PDB entry 1SIU | X-ray diffraction, 2.31 A resolution | chain A

Chain A:
Protein: kumamolisin-As
From: Alicyclobacillus sendaiensis
UniProtKB: Q8GB88 (Q8GB88_9BACL); residues 1-364 here correspond to UniProt positions 190-553 (UniProt number = residue number + 189)
Chain sequence (364 residues; row label = number of the first residue in the row):
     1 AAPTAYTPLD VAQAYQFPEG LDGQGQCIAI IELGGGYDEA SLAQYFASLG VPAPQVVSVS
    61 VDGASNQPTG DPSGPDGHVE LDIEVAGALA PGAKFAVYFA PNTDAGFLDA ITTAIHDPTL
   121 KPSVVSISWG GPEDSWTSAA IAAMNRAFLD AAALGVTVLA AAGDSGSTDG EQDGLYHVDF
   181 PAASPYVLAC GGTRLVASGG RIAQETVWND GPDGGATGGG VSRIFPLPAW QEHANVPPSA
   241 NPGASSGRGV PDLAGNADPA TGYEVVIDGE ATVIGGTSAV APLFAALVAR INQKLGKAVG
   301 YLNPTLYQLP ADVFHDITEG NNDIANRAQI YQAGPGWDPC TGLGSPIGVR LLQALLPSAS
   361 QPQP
Not modelled in the structure: 1-3, 359-364
Construct notes: engineered mutation His78 (Glu267 in Q8GB88)
Bound ions: Ca2+: Asp316, Ile317, Gly334, Gly336, Asp338
From the paper describing this entry:
  - mutagenesis - E78H: decreased catalytic activity
  - conformationally variable residues (side-chain flip): His78, Ser278
  - contacts within the chain: His78-Trp129, His78-Ser128 (hydrogen bond)

Overview:
Asp316, Ile317, Gly334, Gly336 and Asp338 coordinate Ca2+. The paper reports that E78H reduces catalytic
activity; conformational variability at His78 and Ser278.
Chain A is kumamolisin-As (Alicyclobacillus sendaiensis); the structure, Kumamolisin-as E78H mutant, was
determined by X-ray diffraction, deposited together with 1SN7 and 1SIO.
